Entry 3BLK (X-ray diffraction, 2.00 A resolution); this record covers chain A.

# Chain A
Molecule: Alpha-amylase 1
Source organism: Homo sapiens
Notes: EC 3.2.1.1
UniProtKB: P04745 (AMY1_HUMAN); residues 1-496 here correspond to UniProt positions 16-511 (UniProt number = residue number + 15)
Chain sequence (496 residues; numbered 1 to 496; the number before each row is that of its first residue):
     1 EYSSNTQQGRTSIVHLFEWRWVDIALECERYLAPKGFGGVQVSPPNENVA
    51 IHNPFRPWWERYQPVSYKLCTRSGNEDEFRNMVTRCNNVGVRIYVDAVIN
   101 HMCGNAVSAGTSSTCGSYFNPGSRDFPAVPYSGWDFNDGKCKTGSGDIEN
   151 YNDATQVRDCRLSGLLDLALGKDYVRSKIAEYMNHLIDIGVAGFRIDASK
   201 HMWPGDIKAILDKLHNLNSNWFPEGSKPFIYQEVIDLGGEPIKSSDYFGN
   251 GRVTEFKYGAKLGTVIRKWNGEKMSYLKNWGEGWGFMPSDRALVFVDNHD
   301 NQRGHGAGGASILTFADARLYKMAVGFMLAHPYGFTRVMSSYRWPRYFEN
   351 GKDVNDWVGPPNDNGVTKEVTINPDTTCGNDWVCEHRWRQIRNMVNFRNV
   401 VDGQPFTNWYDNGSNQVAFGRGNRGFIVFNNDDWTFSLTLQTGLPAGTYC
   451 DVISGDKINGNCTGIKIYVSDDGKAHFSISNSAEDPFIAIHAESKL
Differences from the reference sequence: engineered mutation Ala-316 (Trp331 in P04745)
Modified / non-standard residues: Glu-1 (pyroglutamic acid; PCA)
Disulfides: Cys-28/Cys-86, Cys-70/Cys-115, Cys-141/Cys-160, Cys-378/Cys-384, Cys-450/Cys-462
Ion coordination: Ca2+: Asn-100, Arg-158, Asp-167, His-201
Small-molecule neighbours: 4-amino-4,6-dideoxy-alpha-D-glucopyranose / alpha-D-glucopyranose / 5-hydroxymethyl-chonduritol: Trp-58, Trp-59, Tyr-62, Gln-63, His-101, Gly-104, Tyr-151, Leu-162, Ser-163, Leu-165, Arg-195, Asp-197, Ala-198, Lys-200, His-201, Glu-233, Ile-235, Glu-240, His-299, Asp-300, His-305, Gly-306, Ala-307

# Summary
Ligands of chain A: 4-amino-4,6-dideoxy-alpha-D-glucopyranose / alpha-D-glucopyranose /
5-hydroxymethyl-chonduritol. Asn-100, Arg-158, Asp-167 and His-201 coordinate Ca2+.
Chain A is Alpha-amylase 1 (Homo sapiens); the structure, Role of aromatic residues in starch binding, was
determined by X-ray diffraction together with 3BLP from the same study.
